Entry 8W9C (electron microscopy, 3.30 A resolution); this record covers chains B and C of the 6 polymer chains in the assembly.

== Chain B ==
Molecule: Histone deacetylase RPD3
From: Saccharomyces cerevisiae
UniProtKB: P32561 (RPD3_YEAST); residue numbers follow UniProt; this construct covers 1-433
Sequence (433 residues; each row starts with the number of its first residue):
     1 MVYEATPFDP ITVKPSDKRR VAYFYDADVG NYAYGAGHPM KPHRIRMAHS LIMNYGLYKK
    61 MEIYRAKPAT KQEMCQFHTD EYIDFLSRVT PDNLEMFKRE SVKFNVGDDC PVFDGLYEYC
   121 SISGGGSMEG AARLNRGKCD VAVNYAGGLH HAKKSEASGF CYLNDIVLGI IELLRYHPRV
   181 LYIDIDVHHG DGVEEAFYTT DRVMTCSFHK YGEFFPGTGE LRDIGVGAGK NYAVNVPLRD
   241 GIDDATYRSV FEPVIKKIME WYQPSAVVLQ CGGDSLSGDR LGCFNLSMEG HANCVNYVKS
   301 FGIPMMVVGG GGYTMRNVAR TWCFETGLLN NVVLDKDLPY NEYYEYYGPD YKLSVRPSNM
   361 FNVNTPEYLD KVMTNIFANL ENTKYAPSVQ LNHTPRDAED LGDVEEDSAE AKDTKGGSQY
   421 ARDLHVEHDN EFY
Disordered / not traced: 1, 387-433
Metal / ion sites: K+ site 1: D184, D186, H188, S207; Zn2+: D186, D274; K+ site 2: F197, T200, V203, Y232
Swiss-Prot annotation at these positions:
  - motif: R320 to Y340 (ESA1-RPD3 motif)
  - active site: H151
  - modified residue: T394 (Phosphothreonine), S408 (Phosphoserine)
  - mutagenesis: H150 (H150A: Impairs histone deacetylase activity and transcription repression), H151 (H151A: Impairs histone deacetylase activity and transcription repression), H188 (H188A: Impairs histone deacetylase activity and transcription repression), W322 (W322A: Strongly reduces HDAC activity), E325 (E325A: Strongly reduces HDAC activity), G327 (G327A: Strongly reduces HDAC activity), L328 (L328A: Strongly reduces HDAC activity), L329 (L329A: Strongly reduces HDAC activity), V332 (V332A: Strongly reduces HDAC activity), L334 (L334A: Strongly reduces HDAC activity), D335 (D335A: Strongly reduces HDAC activity), L338 (L338A: Strongly reduces HDAC activity), 1 further mutagenesis entry in UniProt

== Chain C ==
Molecule: Chromatin modification-related protein EAF3
From: Saccharomyces cerevisiae
UniProtKB: Q12432 (EAF3_YEAST); residue numbers follow UniProt; this construct covers 1-401
Sequence (401 residues; numbered 1 to 401; the number before each row is that of its first residue):
     1 MVDLEQEFAL GGRCLAFHGP LMYEAKILKI WDPSSKMYTS IPNDKPGGSS QATKEIKPQK
    61 LGEDESIPEE IINGKCFFIH YQGWKSSWDE WVGYDRIRAY NEENIAMKKR LANEAKEAKK
   121 SLLEQQKKKK LSTSLGGPSN GGKRKGDSRS NASISKSTSQ SFLTSSVSGR KSGRSSANSL
   181 HPGSSLRSSS DQNGNDDRRR SSSLSPNMLH HIAGYPTPKI SLQIPIKLKS VLVDDWEYVT
   241 KDKKICRLPA DVTVEMVLNK YEHEVSQELE SPGSQSQLSE YCAGLKLYFD KCLGNMLLYR
   301 LERLQYDELL KKSSKDQKPL VPIRIYGAIH LLRLISVLPE LISSTTMDLQ SCQLLIKQTE
   361 DFLVWLLMHV DEYFNDKDPN RSDDALYVNT SSQYEGVALG M
Disordered / not traced: 1-218
Metal / ion sites: Zn2+: R300 (shared with 4 residues of chain E)
Swiss-Prot annotation at these positions:
  - modified residue: S201 (Phosphoserine)

== Chain B / chain C interface ==
Pairs across the interface (7; chain B residue first):
  V102(B) with G396(C); G400(C)
  K103(B) with Q393(C); V397(C)
  S155(B) with Q393(C)
  E156(B) with S392(C); Q393(C), hydrogen bond
Interface residues without a listed pair, chain B (5 interface residues in all): R99
Interface residues without a listed pair, chain C (6 interface residues in all): M401

== Overview ==
The interface between chain B and chain C involves 5 residues on one side and 6 on the other, with 1 hydrogen
bond. The hydrogen-bonded pair is E156(B)-Q393(C). Curated annotation (UniProt) lists active-site residue
H151(B) and 13 mutagenesis sites on chain B.
Here chain B is Histone deacetylase RPD3 and chain C is Chromatin modification-related protein EAF3, both from
Saccharomyces cerevisiae. Entry 8W9C (Cryo-EM structure of the Rpd3S complex from budding yeast) was
determined by electron microscopy together with 8W9D, 8W9E and 8W9F from the same study.
